7RSN - chains A and L of the 12 polymer chains in the assembly; structure by electron microscopy, 3.49 A resolution.

[Chain A]
Molecule: AMC018 gp120
From: Human immunodeficiency virus 1
Amino-acid sequence (485 residues; each row starts with the number of its first residue; note: 30 numbers in that range are skipped by the numbering (no residue carries them; nothing is unmodelled there); a row labelled like 133A-133U holds insertion residues (133A, then the next letters in order)):
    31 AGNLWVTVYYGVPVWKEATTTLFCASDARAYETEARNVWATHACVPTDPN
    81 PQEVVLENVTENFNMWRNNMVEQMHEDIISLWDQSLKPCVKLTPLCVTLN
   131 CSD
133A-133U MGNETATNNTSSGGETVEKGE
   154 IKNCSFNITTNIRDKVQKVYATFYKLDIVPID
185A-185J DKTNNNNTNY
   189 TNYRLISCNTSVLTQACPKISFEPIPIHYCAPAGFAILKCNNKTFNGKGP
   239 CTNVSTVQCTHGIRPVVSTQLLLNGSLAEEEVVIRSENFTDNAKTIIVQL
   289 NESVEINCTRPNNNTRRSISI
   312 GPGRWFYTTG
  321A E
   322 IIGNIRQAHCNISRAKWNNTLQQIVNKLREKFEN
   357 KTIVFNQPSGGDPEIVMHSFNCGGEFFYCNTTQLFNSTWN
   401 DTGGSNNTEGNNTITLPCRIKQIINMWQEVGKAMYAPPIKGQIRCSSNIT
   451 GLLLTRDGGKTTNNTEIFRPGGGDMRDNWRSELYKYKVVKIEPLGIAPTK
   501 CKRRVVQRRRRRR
Not modelled in the structure: 31-34, 57-65, 133A-133U, 185A-185J, 401-411, 505-513
Disulfide bonds: Cys54-Cys74, Cys119-Cys205, Cys126-Cys196, Cys131-Cys157, Cys218-Cys247, Cys228-Cys239, Cys296-Cys331, Cys378-Cys445, Cys385-Cys418
Covalently attached groups: N-acetylglucosamine (NAG) linked to Asn130, Asn156, Asn160, Asn197, Asn230, Asn241, Asn262, Asn295, Asn301, Asn332, Asn355, Asn386, Asn392, Asn448, Asn463; glycan linked to Asn276

[Chain L]
Molecule: PGV04 kappa chain
From: Homo sapiens
Amino-acid sequence (208 residues; row label = number of the first residue in the row; note: 6 numbers in that range are skipped by the numbering (no residue carries them; nothing is unmodelled there)):
     1 EIVLTQSPGTLSLSPGETASLSCTAAS
    30 YGHMTWYQKKPGQPPKLLIFATSKRASGIPDRFSGSQFGKQYTLTITRME
    80 PEDFARYYCQQL
    96 EFFGQGTRLEIRRTVAAPSVFIFPPSDEQLKSGTASVVCLLNNFYPREAK
   146 VQWKVDNALQSGNSQESVTEQDSKDSTYSLSSTLTLSKADYEKHKVYACE
   196 VTHQGLSSPVTKSFNRGEC
Not modelled in the structure: 108-214
Disulfide bonds: Cys23-Cys88

[Chain A / chain L interface]
Contacting residue pairs (5; chain A residue first):
  Thr278(A) - Leu91(L)
  Asn280(A) - Glu96(L)  hydrogen bond
  Gly458(A) - Glu96(L)
  Gly459(A) - Glu96(L)  hydrogen bond (backbone-side chain)
  Lys460(A) - Phe97(L)
Also at the interface, not in a pair above, chain A (6 interface residues in all): Asp279
Also at the interface, not in a pair above, chain L (4 interface residues in all): Glu1

[Summary]
The interface between chain A and chain L involves 6 residues on one side and 4 on the other; the contacts
include 2 hydrogen bonds. Among the polar pairs are Asn280(A)-Glu96(L) and Gly459(A)-Glu96(L).
Chain A is AMC018 gp120 (Human immunodeficiency virus 1) and chain L is PGV04 kappa chain (Homo sapiens); the
structure, AMC018 SOSIP.v4.2 in complex with PGV04 Fab, was determined by electron microscopy together with
7RSO from the same study.
